1CEV - chains A and C of the 6 polymer chains in the assembly; structure by X-ray diffraction, 2.40 A resolution.

Chain A (and C):
Protein: Protein (ARGINASE)
Source organism: Bacillus caldovelox
Notes: EC 3.5.3.1; chain C of this document is another copy of the same molecule, construct and numbering; everything in this record applies to it too
Reference sequence: P53608 (ARGI_BACCD); numbering as in UniProt (aligned over 1-299)
Amino-acid sequence (299 residues; row label = number of the first residue in the row):
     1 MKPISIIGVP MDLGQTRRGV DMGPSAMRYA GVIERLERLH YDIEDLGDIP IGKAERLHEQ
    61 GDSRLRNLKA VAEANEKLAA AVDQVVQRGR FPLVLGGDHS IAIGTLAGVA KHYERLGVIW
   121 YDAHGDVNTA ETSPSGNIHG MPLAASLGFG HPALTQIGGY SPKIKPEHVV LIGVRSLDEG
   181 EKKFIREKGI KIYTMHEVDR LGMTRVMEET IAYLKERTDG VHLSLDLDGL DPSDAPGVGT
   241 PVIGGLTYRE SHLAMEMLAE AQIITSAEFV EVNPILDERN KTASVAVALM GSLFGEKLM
Metal / ion sites: Mn2+ site 1: H99, D122, D126, D226; Mn2+ site 2: D122, H124, D226, D228
UniProt features mapped onto this chain:
  - binding site (Mn(2+)): H99, D122, H124, D126, D226, D228
  - binding site (substrate): H124 to N128, S135 to N137, D178, T240, E271

How chain A and chain C interact:
Contacting residue pairs - 24 pairs, chain A then chain C:
  R175(A) - L298(C)
  L177(A) - L298(C)
  L177(A) - M299(C)  hydrophobic
  K182(A) - K297(C)  hydrogen bond (side chain-backbone)
  K182(A) - M299(C)
  I185(A) - M299(C)  hydrophobic
  R186(A) - M299(C)  hydrogen bond (side chain-backbone)
  T194(A) - M299(C)
  M195(A) - R249(C)
  H196(A) - L253(C)
  H196(A) - E256(C)
  V198(A) - R249(C)
  D199(A) - R249(C)  salt bridge
  D199(A) - L253(C)
  R200(A) - T204(C)
  R200(A) - E208(C)  salt bridge
  R200(A) - M257(C)
  I243(A) - Y248(C)
  G244(A) - Y248(C)
  G244(A) - R249(C)
  G245(A) - R249(C)  hydrogen bond (backbone-side chain)
  L246(A) - R249(C)
  T247(A) - R249(C)
  E250(A) - R249(C)  salt bridge
Also at the interface, not in a pair above, chain A (19 interface residues in all): V174, I192

Overview:
19 residues of chain A and 10 residues of chain C are in contact; the contacts include 3 hydrogen bonds and 3
salt bridges. Among the polar pairs are D199(A)-R249(C), R200(A)-E208(C) and E250(A)-R249(C).
Both chains are Protein (ARGINASE) (Bacillus caldovelox). Entry 1CEV (Arginase from bacillus caldovelox,
native structure at ph 5.6) was determined by X-ray diffraction (same publication as 2CEV, 3CEV, 4CEV and
5CEV).
